5VHH - chains Y and e of the 19 polymer chains in the assembly; structure by electron microscopy, 6.10 A resolution (low resolution: residue-level contacts below are approximate; hydrogen-bond / salt-bridge calls are withheld).

# Chain Y
Name: 26S proteasome non-ATPase regulatory subunit 6
Source organism: Homo sapiens
UniProtKB: Q15008 (PSMD6_HUMAN); numbering as in UniProt (aligned over 12-389)
Sequence (378 residues; numbered 12 to 389; the number before each row is that of its first residue):
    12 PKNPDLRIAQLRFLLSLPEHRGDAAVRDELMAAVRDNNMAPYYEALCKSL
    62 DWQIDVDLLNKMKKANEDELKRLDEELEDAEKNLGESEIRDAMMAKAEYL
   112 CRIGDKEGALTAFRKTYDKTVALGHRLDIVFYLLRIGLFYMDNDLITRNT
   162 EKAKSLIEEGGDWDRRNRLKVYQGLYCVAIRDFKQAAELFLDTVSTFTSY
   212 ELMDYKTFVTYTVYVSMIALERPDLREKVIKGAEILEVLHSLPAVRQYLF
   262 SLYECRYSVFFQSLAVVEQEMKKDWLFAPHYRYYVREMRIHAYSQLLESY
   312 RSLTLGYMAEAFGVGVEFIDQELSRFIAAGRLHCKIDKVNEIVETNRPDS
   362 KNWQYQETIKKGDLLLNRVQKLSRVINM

# Chain e
Name: 26S proteasome complex subunit SEM1
Source organism: Homo sapiens
UniProtKB: P60896 (SEM1_HUMAN); numbering as in UniProt (aligned over 1-70)
Sequence (70 residues; each row starts with the number of its first residue):
     1 MSEKKQPVDLGLLEEDDEFEEFPAEDWAGLDEDEDAHVWEDNWDDDNVED
    51 DFSNQLRAELEKHGYKMETS

# How chain Y and chain e interact
Pairs across the interface (37; chain Y residue first):
  Met152(Y) with Glu32(e); Asp33(e)
  Asn154(Y) with Asp35(e); Ala36(e)
  Ala190(Y) with His37(e)
  Ile191(Y) with Ala36(e); His37(e)
  Arg192(Y) with His37(e); Val38(e); Asp41(e); Asn42(e)
  Phe272(Y) with Met67(e)
  Gln273(Y) with Met67(e)
  Leu275(Y) with Leu60(e)
  Glu279(Y) with Ala58(e); Leu60(e)
  Gln280(Y) with Glu61(e)
  His291(Y) with His37(e)
  Tyr292(Y) with Arg57(e)
  Arg293(Y) with Asp45(e); Val48(e); Glu49(e); Phe52(e); Arg57(e)
  Tyr294(Y) with Asp41(e)
  Val296(Y) with Leu60(e)
  Arg297(Y) with Asp44(e); Asp45(e); Val48(e)
  Gly324(Y) with Met67(e)
  Val325(Y) with His63(e)
  Gly326(Y) with Ser70(e)
  Glu328(Y) with Ser70(e)
  Phe329(Y) with Glu59(e); His63(e); Lys66(e)
  Arg336(Y) with Phe52(e)
Other interface residues (no listed pair), chain Y (24 interface residues in all): Lys283, Pro290

# Summary
24 residues of chain Y face 22 of chain e across their interface.
Here chain Y is 26S proteasome non-ATPase regulatory subunit 6 and chain e is 26S proteasome complex subunit
SEM1, both from Homo sapiens. Entry 5VHH (Conformational Landscape of the p28-Bound Human Proteasome
Regulatory Particle) was determined by electron microscopy, deposited together with 5VGZ, 5VHF, 5VHI, 5VHJ,
5VHM, 5VHN and 5 further entries.
